PDB entry 4WFH | X-ray diffraction, 3.01 A resolution | chains F and G of the 6 polymer chains in the assembly

[Chain F]
Molecule: Anti-traak antibody 13E9 fab fragment light chain
From: Mus musculus
Notes: antibody fragment or engineered binder
Chain sequence (211 residues; numbered 1 to 211; the number before each row is that of its first residue):
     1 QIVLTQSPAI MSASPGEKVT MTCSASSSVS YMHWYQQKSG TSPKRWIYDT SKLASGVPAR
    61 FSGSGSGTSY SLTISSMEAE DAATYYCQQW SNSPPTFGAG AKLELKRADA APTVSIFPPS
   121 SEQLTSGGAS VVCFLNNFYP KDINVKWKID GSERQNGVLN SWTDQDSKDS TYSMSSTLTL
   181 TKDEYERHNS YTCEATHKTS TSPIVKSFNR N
Disulfides: C23-C87, C133-C193

[Chain G]
Molecule: Anti-traak antibody 13E9 fab fragment heavy chain
From: Mus musculus
Notes: antibody fragment or engineered binder
Chain sequence (217 residues; row label = number of the first residue in the row):
     1 EVQLQQSGPE LVKPGASMKT SCKVSGYSFT GYIMNWVKQR HGKNLEWIGL INPNTGYTTY
    61 NQKFKGKATL TVDKSSSTAY MELLSLTSED SAIYYCTRGN YVFDYWGQGT TLTVSSAKTT
   121 PPSVYPLAPG SAAQTNSMVT LGCLVKGYFP EPVTVTWNSG SLSSGVHTFP AVLQSDLYTL
   181 SSSVTVPSSS WPSETVTCNV AHPASSTKVD KKIVPRD
Disordered / not traced: 130-135, 217
Disulfides: C22-C96, C143-C198
Ion coordination: Ca2+: E10, K19 (shared with 1 residue of chain E)

[How chain F and chain G interact]
Residue-residue contacts (75; chain F residue first):
  H33(F) with Y101(G), hydrogen bond (side chain-backbone); V102(G)
  Y35(F) with V102(G); F103(G), hydrogen bond (side chain-backbone); W106(G)
  Q37(F) with Q39(G), hydrogen bond; Y95(G), hydrogen bond
  T41(F) with Y95(G)
  S42(F) with Y95(G); G107(G), hydrogen bond (side chain-backbone); Q108(G), hydrogen bond (side chain-backbone); G109(G)
  P43(F) with Y95(G); W106(G)
  R45(F) with V102(G); F103(G); D104(G)
  Y48(F) with V102(G), hydrophobic
  D49(F) with Y101(G)
  Y86(F) with Q39(G), hydrogen bond; K43(G); L45(G), hydrophobic
  Q88(F) with Y101(G); V102(G); F103(G)
  W90(F) with N35(G); L50(G), hydrophobic; G99(G); N100(G); Y101(G); F103(G), hydrophobic
  P94(F) with W47(G), hydrophobic
  P95(F) with W47(G), hydrophobic
  F97(F) with L45(G); F103(G), hydrophobic
  S115(F) with T140(G)
  F117(F) with L127(G); A128(G); P129(G); T140(G)
  P118(F) with A128(G); P129(G)
  P119(F) with R216(G), hydrogen bond (backbone-side chain)
  S120(F) with Y125(G); P126(G); R216(G)
  E122(F) with Y125(G); P126(G); K211(G), salt bridge
  Q123(F) with Y125(G)
  S126(F) with Y125(G)
  S130(F) with L144(G); K146(G)
  V132(F) with L127(G), hydrophobic
  F134(F) with L127(G), hydrophobic; T140(G); S181(G); S183(G)
  N136(F) with H167(G), hydrogen bond; F169(G); S183(G), hydrogen bond
  N137(F) with H167(G), hydrogen bond
  L159(F) with Q174(G)
  N160(F) with V172(G)
  S161(F) with F169(G); P170(G), hydrogen bond (side chain-backbone); V172(G)
  W162(F) with P170(G)
  T163(F) with F169(G)
  S173(F) with H167(G); F169(G)
  M174(F) with F169(G)
  S175(F) with F169(G)
  T179(F) with K146(G); Q174(G), hydrogen bond
Interface residues without a listed pair, chain F (39 interface residues in all): A99, S121
Interface residues without a listed pair, chain G (40 interface residues in all): N44, L141, G142, T168, L173, S182

[Overview]
39 residues of chain F and 40 residues of chain G are in contact, with 13 hydrogen bonds and 1 salt bridge.
Polar pairs include E122(F)-K211(G), H33(F)-Y101(G) and Y35(F)-F103(G). E10(G) and K19(G) form the Ca2+ site.
Here chain F is Anti-traak antibody 13E9 fab fragment light chain and chain G is Anti-traak antibody 13E9 fab
fragment heavy chain, both from Mus musculus. Entry 4WFH (Human TRAAK K+ channel in a Tl+ bound nonconductive
conformation) was determined by X-ray diffraction together with 4WFE, 4WFF and 4WFG from the same study.
